3CCE - chains P and 0 of the 31 polymer chains in the assembly; structure by X-ray diffraction, 2.75 A resolution.

== Chain P ==
Molecule: 50S ribosomal protein L19e
From: Haloarcula marismortui
UniProtKB: P14119 (RL19_HALMA); residues 0-148 here correspond to UniProt positions 1-149 (UniProt number = residue number + 1)
Amino-acid sequence (149 residues; numbered 0 to 148; the number before each row is that of its first residue; numbering starts at 0):
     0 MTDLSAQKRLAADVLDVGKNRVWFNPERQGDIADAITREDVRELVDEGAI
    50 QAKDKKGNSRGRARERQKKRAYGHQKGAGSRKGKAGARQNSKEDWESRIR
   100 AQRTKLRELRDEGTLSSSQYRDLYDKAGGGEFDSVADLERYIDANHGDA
Disordered / not traced: 0, 144-148

== Chain 0 ==
Molecule: 23S ribosomal RNA
From: Haloarcula marismortui
Notes: engineered mutation(s): G2099A, U2535A
Sequence (2923 nucleotides; row label = number of the first residue in the row):
     1 GUUGGCUACUAUGCCAGCUGGUGGAUUGCUCGGCUCAGGCGCUGAUGAAG
    51 GACGUGCCAAGCUGCGAUAAGCUGUGGGGAGCCGCACGGAGGCGAAGAAC
   101 CACAGAUUUCCGAAUGAGAAUCUCUCUAACAAUUGCUUCGCGCAAUGAGG
   151 AACCCCGAGAACUGAAACAUCUCAGUAUCGGGAGGAACAGAAAACGCAAC
   201 GUGAUGUCGUUAGUAACCGCGAGUGAACGCGAUACAGCCCAAACCGAAGC
   251 CCUCACGGGCAAUGUGGUGUCAGGGCUACCUCUCAUCAGCCGACCGUCUU
   301 CACGAAGUCUCUUGGAAUAGAGCGUGAUACAGGGUGACAACCCCGUACUG
   351 AAGACCAGUACGCUGUGCGGUAGUGCCAGAGUAGCGGGGGUUGGAUAUCC
   401 CUCGCGAAUAACGCAGGCAUCGACUGCGAAGGCUAAACACAACCUGAGAC
   451 CGAUAGUGAACAAGUAGUGUGAACGAACGCUGCAAAGUACCCUCAGAAGG
   501 GAGGCGAAAUAGAGCAUGAAAUCAGUUGGCGAUCGAGCGACAGGGCAUAC
   551 AAGGUCCCUUGACGAAUGACCGAGACGCGAGUCUCCAGUAAGACUCACGG
   601 GAAGCCGAUGUUCUGUCGUACGUUUUGAAAAACGAGCCAGGGAGUGUGUC
   651 UGUAUGGCAAGUCUAACCGGAGUAUCCGGGGAGGCACAGGGAAACCGACA
   701 UGGCCGCAGGGCUUUGCCCGAGGGCCGCCGUCUUCAAGGGCGGGGAGCCA
   751 UGUGGACACGACCCGAAUCCGGACGAUCUACGCAUGGACAAGAUGAAGCG
   801 UGCCGAAAGGCACGUGGAAGUCUGUUAGAGUUGGUGUCCUACAAUACCCU
   851 CUCGUGAUCUAUGUGUAGGGGUGAAAGGCCCAUCGAGUCCGGCAACAGCU
   901 GGUUCCAAUCGAAACAUGUCGAAGCAUGACCUCCGCCGAGGUAGUCUGUG
   951 AGGUAGAGCGACCGAUUGGUGUGUCCGCCUCCGAGAGGAGUCGGCACACC
  1001 UGUCAAACUCCAAACUUACAGACGCUGUUUGACGCGGGGAUUCCGGUGCG
  1051 CGGGGUAAGCCUGUGUACCAGGAGGGGAACAACCCAGAGAUAGGUUAAGG
  1101 UCCCCAAGUGUGGAUUAAGUGUAAUCCUCUGAAGGUGGUCUCGAGCCCUA
  1151 GACAGCCGGGAGGUGAGCUUAGAAGCAGCUACCCUCUAAGAAAAGCGUAA
  1201 CAGCUUACCGGCCGAGGUUUGAGGCGCCCAAAAUGAUCGGGACUCAAAUC
  1251 CACCACCGAGACCUGUCCGUACCACUCAUACUGGUAAUCGAGUAGAUUGG
  1301 CGCUCUAAUUGGAUGGAAGCAGGGGCGAGAGCUCCUGUGGACCGAUUAGU
  1351 GACGAAAAUCCUGGCCAUAGUAGCAGCGAUAGUCGGGUGAGAACCCCGAC
  1401 GGCCUAAUGGAUAAGGGUUCCUCAGCACUGCUGAUCAGCUGAGGGUUAGC
  1451 CGGUCCUAAGUCUCACCGCAACUCGACUGAGACGAAAUGGGAAACAGGUU
  1501 AAUAUUCCUGUGCCAUCAUGCAGUGAAAGUUGACGCCCUGGGGUCGAUCA
  1551 CGCCGGGCAUUCGCCCGGUCGAACCGUCCAACUCCGUGGAAGCCGUAAUG
  1601 GCAGGAAGCGGACGAACGGCGGCAUAGGGAAACGUGAUUCAACCUGGGGC
  1651 CCAUGAAAAGACGAGCAUGAUGUCCGUACCGAGAACCGACACAGGUGUCC
  1701 AUGGCGGCGAAAGCCAAGGCCUGUCGGGAGCAACCAACGUUAGGGAAUUC
  1751 GGCAAGUUAGUCCCGUACCUUCGGAAGAAGGGAUGCCUGCUCCGGAACGG
  1801 AGCAGGUCGCAGUGACUCGGAAGCUCGGACUGUCUAGUAACAACAUAGGU
  1851 GACCGCAAAUCCGCAAGGACUCGUACGGUCACUGAAUCCUGCCCAGUGCA
  1901 GGUAUCUGAACACCUCGUACAAGAGGACGAAGGACCUGUCAACGGCGGGG
  1951 GUAACUAUGACCCUCUUAAGGUAGCGUAGUACCUUGCCGCAUCAGUAGCG
  2001 GCUUGCAUGAAUGGAUUAACCAGAGCUUCACUGUCCCAACGUUGGGCCCG
  2051 GUGAACUGUACAUUCCAGUGCGGAGUCUGGAGACACCCAGGGGGAAGCAA
  2101 AGACCCUAUGGAGCUUUACUGCAGGCUGUCGCUGAGACGUGGUCGCCGAU
  2151 GUGCAGCAUAGGUAGGAGUCGUUACAGAGGUACCCGCGCUAGCGGGCCAC
  2201 CCAGACAACAGUGAAAUACUACCCGUCGGUGACUGCGACUCUCACUCCGG
  2251 GAGGAGGACACCGAUAGCCGGGCAGUUUGACUGGGGCGGUACGCGCUCGA
  2301 AAAGAUAUCGAGCGCGCCCUAUGGUCAUCUCAGCCGGGACAGAGACCCGG
  2351 CGAAGAGUGCAAGAGCAAAAGAUGACUUGACAGUGUUCUUCCCAACGAGG
  2401 AACGCUGACGCGAAAGCGUGGUCUAGCGAACCAAUUAGCCUGCUUGAUGC
  2451 GGGCAAUUGAUGACAGAAAAGCUACCCUAGGGAUAACAGAGUCGUCACUC
  2501 GCAAGAGCACAUAUCGACCGAGUGGCUUGCUACCACGAUGUCGGUUCCCU
  2551 CCAUCCUGCCCGUGCAGAAGCGGGCAAGGGUGAGGUUGUUCGCCUAUUAA
  2601 AGGAGGUCGUGAGCUGGGUUUAGACCGUCGUGAGACAGGUCGGCUGCUAU
  2651 CUACUGGGUGUGUAAUGGUGUCUGACAAGAACGACCGUAUAGUACGAGAG
  2701 GAACUACGGUUGGUGGCCACUGGUGUACCGGUUGUUCGAGAGAGCACGUG
  2751 CCGGGUAGCCACGCCACACGGGGUAAGAGCUGAACGCAUCUAAGCUCGAA
  2801 ACCCACUUGGAAAAGAGACACCGCCGAGGUCCCGCGUACAAGACGCGGUC
  2851 GAUAGACUCGGGGUGUGCGCGUCGAGGUAACGAGACGUUAAGCCCACGAG
  2901 CACUAACAGACCAAAGCCAUCAU
Disordered / not traced: 1-9, 126-127, 715, 971-998, 1560, 1952-1963, 2137-2236, 2339-2343, 2665-2666, 2915-2923
Modified / non-standard residues: 1MA (6-hydro-1-methyladenosine-5'-monophosphate) at position 628, OMU (o2'-methyluridine 5'-monophosphate) at position 2587, OMG (o2'-methylguanosine-5'-monophosphate) at position 2588, UR3 (3-methyluridine-5'-monophoshate) at position 2619, PSU (pseudouridine-5'-monophosphate) at position 2621
Bound ions: Mg2+ site 1 near G28 (its only coordinating residue here); Na+ site 1: C40, G41; Na+ site 2: A45, U146, G147; Na+ site 3: G56, A59, G61; Sr2+ site 1 near C85 (its only coordinating residue here); Sr2+ site 2: A86, C87 (shared with 1 residue of chain T); Na+ site 4 near U108 (its only coordinating residue here); Mg2+ site 2 near U115 (its only coordinating residue here); Na+ site 5: C141, G142; Sr2+ site 3: G147 (shared with 1 residue of chain M); Mg2+ site 3: C162, U2276; K+ site 1: C162, U163, U172; 73 more Mg2+ sites not listed; 57 more Na+ sites not listed; 57 more Sr2+ sites not listed; 1 more K+ sites not listed

== Chain P / chain 0 interface ==
Pairs across the interface - 171 pairs, chain P then chain 0:
  Thr-1(P) / G1387(0)  hydrogen bond to the sugar
  Thr-1(P) / U1388(0)  hydrogen bond to the sugar
  Thr-1(P) / C1396(0)  hydrogen bond to the sugar
  Asp-2(P) / C1396(0)  sugar contact
  Leu-3(P) / C1396(0)  hydrogen bond to the sugar
  Leu-3(P) / C1397(0)  sugar contact
  Ala-5(P) / U1422(0)  phosphate contact
  Lys-7(P) / C1397(0)  salt bridge to the phosphate
  Lys-7(P) / G1398(0)  salt bridge to the phosphate
  Arg-8(P) / A1501(0)  hydrogen bond to the sugar
  Arg-8(P) / A1502(0)  salt bridge to the phosphate
  Leu-9(P) / A1501(0)  phosphate contact
  Leu-9(P) / A1502(0)  phosphate contact
  Gly-17(P) / G1718(0)  hydrogen bond to the phosphate
  Gly-17(P) / G1719(0)  phosphate contact
  Lys-18(P) / G1719(0)  hydrogen bond to the phosphate
  Asn-19(P) / G1719(0)  hydrogen bond to the phosphate
  Asn-19(P) / C1720(0)  hydrogen bond to the phosphate
  Arg-20(P) / G1718(0)  salt bridge to the phosphate
  Val-21(P) / G1398(0)  phosphate contact
  Trp-22(P) / G1398(0)  hydrogen bond to the phosphate
  Trp-22(P) / A1399(0)  phosphate contact
  Phe-23(P) / C1397(0)  hydrogen bond to the sugar
  Phe-23(P) / G1398(0)  hydrogen bond to the phosphate
  Pro-25(P) / C1397(0)  sugar contact
  Pro-25(P) / G1398(0)  sugar contact
  Gln-28(P) / G1386(0)  hydrogen bond to the base
  Gln-28(P) / G1387(0)  hydrogen bond to the sugar
  Gln-28(P) / C1397(0)  sugar contact
  Ile-35(P) / A1501(0)  sugar contact
  Thr-36(P) / A1501(0)  phosphate contact
  Arg-37(P) / U1500(0)  phosphate contact
  Arg-37(P) / A1501(0)  hydrogen bond to the phosphate
  Arg-37(P) / A1502(0)  salt bridge to the phosphate
  Arg-41(P) / U1499(0)  salt bridge to the phosphate
  Arg-41(P) / U1500(0)  salt bridge to the phosphate
  Lys-52(P) / A1399(0)  salt bridge to the phosphate
  Asp-53(P) / G1556(0)  sugar contact
  Lys-54(P) / A1717(0)  phosphate contact
  Lys-55(P) / C1715(0)  hydrogen bond to the sugar
  Lys-55(P) / A1716(0)  salt bridge to the phosphate
  Lys-55(P) / A1717(0)  hydrogen bond to the phosphate
  Lys-55(P) / U2736(0)  hydrogen bond to the sugar
  Lys-55(P) / C2737(0)  sugar contact
  Gly-56(P) / C1566(0)  phosphate contact
  Gly-56(P) / G1567(0)  phosphate contact
  Gly-56(P) / A1716(0)  sugar contact
  Gly-56(P) / C2737(0)  phosphate contact
  Asn-57(P) / C1566(0)  phosphate contact
  Asn-57(P) / G1703(0)  base contact
  Asn-57(P) / G1704(0)  hydrogen bond to the base
  Asn-57(P) / C1715(0)  hydrogen bond to the sugar
  Asn-57(P) / A1716(0)  sugar contact
  Asn-57(P) / C2737(0)  phosphate contact
  Ser-58(P) / C1565(0)  hydrogen bond to the sugar
  Ser-58(P) / C1566(0)  phosphate contact
  Ser-58(P) / C2737(0)  hydrogen bond to the phosphate
  Ser-58(P) / G2738(0)  sugar contact
  Arg-59(P) / U1548(0)  hydrogen bond to the phosphate
  Arg-59(P) / C1549(0)  salt bridge to the phosphate
  Arg-59(P) / C1565(0)  phosphate contact
  Arg-59(P) / C1566(0)  hydrogen bond to the phosphate
  Arg-59(P) / G1704(0)  hydrogen bond to the phosphate
  Arg-59(P) / C1705(0)  salt bridge to the phosphate
  Gly-60(P) / C1565(0)  phosphate contact
  Arg-61(P) / U2736(0)  salt bridge to the phosphate
  Arg-61(P) / C2737(0)  salt bridge to the phosphate
  Arg-61(P) / G2738(0)  hydrogen bond to the phosphate
  Arg-61(P) / A2739(0)  salt bridge to the phosphate
  Arg-63(P) / C1549(0)  salt bridge to the phosphate
  Arg-63(P) / C1565(0)  salt bridge to the phosphate
  Arg-63(P) / C1566(0)  salt bridge to the phosphate
  Arg-65(P) / C1705(0)  hydrogen bond to the phosphate
  Arg-65(P) / G1706(0)  salt bridge to the phosphate
  Arg-65(P) / U2735(0)  salt bridge to the phosphate
  Gln-66(P) / C1798(0)  hydrogen bond to the sugar
  Lys-68(P) / C1787(0)  phosphate contact
  Arg-69(P) / G1706(0)  salt bridge to the phosphate
  Arg-69(P) / G1707(0)  salt bridge to the phosphate
  Ala-70(P) / C1798(0)  phosphate contact
  Tyr-71(P) / G1789(0)  base contact
  Tyr-71(P) / C1790(0)  hydrogen bond to the base
  Gly-72(P) / C1790(0)  base contact
  Gly-72(P) / G1802(0)  base contact
  His-73(P) / U1788(0)  hydrogen bond to the base
  His-73(P) / G1789(0)  hydrogen bond to the base
  His-73(P) / C1790(0)  base contact
  Gln-74(P) / C1786(0)  phosphate contact
  Gln-74(P) / C1787(0)  hydrogen bond to the phosphate
  Lys-75(P) / G1800(0)  salt bridge to the phosphate
  Gly-76(P) / G1785(0)  phosphate contact
  Ala-77(P) / G1760(0)  hydrogen bond to the base
  Ala-77(P) / U1761(0)  base contact
  Ala-77(P) / U1784(0)  sugar contact
  Ala-77(P) / G1785(0)  hydrogen bond to the phosphate
  Gly-78(P) / G1760(0)  base contact
  Gly-78(P) / U1784(0)  hydrogen bond to the phosphate
  Gly-78(P) / G1785(0)  hydrogen bond to the phosphate
  Gly-78(P) / U1813(0)  phosphate contact
  Arg-80(P) / G1760(0)  hydrogen bond to the base
  Arg-80(P) / U1761(0)  sugar contact
  Arg-80(P) / A1801(0)  salt bridge to the phosphate
  Arg-80(P) / G1802(0)  salt bridge to the phosphate
  Lys-81(P) / G1707(0)  phosphate contact
  Lys-81(P) / C1708(0)  hydrogen bond to the phosphate
  Lys-81(P) / G1760(0)  hydrogen bond to the sugar
  Lys-81(P) / U1761(0)  sugar contact
  Lys-81(P) / U1813(0)  sugar contact
  Lys-81(P) / U1817(0)  hydrogen bond to the base
  Gly-82(P) / G1707(0)  phosphate contact
  Gly-82(P) / C1708(0)  hydrogen bond to the phosphate
  Gly-82(P) / U1761(0)  sugar contact
  Lys-83(P) / G792(0)  sugar contact
  Lys-83(P) / A793(0)  sugar contact
  Lys-83(P) / U1761(0)  sugar contact
  Lys-83(P) / C1762(0)  salt bridge to the phosphate
  Ala-84(P) / U1761(0)  phosphate contact
  Ala-84(P) / C1762(0)  hydrogen bond to the phosphate
  Gly-85(P) / A793(0)  hydrogen bond to the phosphate
  Ala-86(P) / G792(0)  sugar contact
  Ala-86(P) / A793(0)  hydrogen bond to the phosphate
  Ala-86(P) / C1708(0)  sugar contact
  Arg-87(P) / C1708(0)  salt bridge to the phosphate
  Arg-87(P) / G1800(0)  salt bridge to the phosphate
  Arg-87(P) / A1801(0)  salt bridge to the phosphate
  Gln-88(P) / G1799(0)  base contact
  Gln-88(P) / G1800(0)  hydrogen bond to the sugar
  Lys-91(P) / G816(0)  salt bridge to the phosphate
  Lys-91(P) / G817(0)  salt bridge to the phosphate
  Lys-91(P) / A1597(0)  hydrogen bond to the base
  Trp-94(P) / U815(0)  sugar contact
  Trp-94(P) / A1597(0)  hydrogen bond to the sugar
  Trp-94(P) / A1598(0)  phosphate contact
  Glu-95(P) / G1540(0)  phosphate contact
  Glu-95(P) / A1597(0)  sugar contact
  Ser-96(P) / G1794(0)  hydrogen bond to the sugar
  Ser-96(P) / A1796(0)  base contact
  Arg-97(P) / C1793(0)  sugar contact
  Ile-98(P) / A1597(0)  sugar contact
  Arg-99(P) / G1540(0)  hydrogen bond to the phosphate
  Arg-99(P) / G1541(0)  salt bridge to the phosphate
  Arg-99(P) / A1597(0)  salt bridge to the phosphate
  Ala-100(P) / G1794(0)  phosphate contact
  Ala-100(P) / G1795(0)  phosphate contact
  Arg-102(P) / U1596(0)  hydrogen bond to the base
  Arg-102(P) / A1597(0)  salt bridge to the phosphate
  Arg-102(P) / A1598(0)  salt bridge to the phosphate
  Arg-109(P) / C1594(0)  salt bridge to the phosphate
  Arg-109(P) / G1595(0)  salt bridge to the phosphate
  Ser-116(P) / C1593(0)  phosphate contact
  Ser-116(P) / C1594(0)  phosphate contact
  Ser-117(P) / C1593(0)  phosphate contact
  Tyr-119(P) / C1594(0)  phosphate contact
  Tyr-119(P) / G1595(0)  hydrogen bond to the phosphate
  Arg-120(P) / C1593(0)  base contact
  Arg-120(P) / C1594(0)  salt bridge to the phosphate
  Arg-120(P) / G1595(0)  hydrogen bond to the base
  Tyr-123(P) / G1595(0)  base contact
  Tyr-123(P) / U1596(0)  hydrogen bond to the phosphate
  Asp-124(P) / U801(0)  sugar contact
  Lys-125(P) / U801(0)  phosphate contact
  Lys-125(P) / G802(0)  phosphate contact
  Gly-127(P) / G800(0)  sugar contact
  Gly-128(P) / G800(0)  hydrogen bond to the base
  Gly-128(P) / U801(0)  sugar contact
  Glu-130(P) / U801(0)  hydrogen bond to the sugar
  Glu-130(P) / G802(0)  sugar contact
  Ser-133(P) / C1793(0)  phosphate contact
  Ser-133(P) / G1794(0)  phosphate contact
  Val-134(P) / G1794(0)  hydrogen bond to the phosphate
  Ala-135(P) / C1793(0)  phosphate contact
Also at the interface, not in a pair above, chain P (84 interface residues in all): Ser-4, Val-16, Asn-24, Glu-38, Ala-62, Ser-79, Arg-106, Gly-129
Also at the interface, not in a pair above, chain 0 (79 interface residues in all): G814, C1395, C1421, C1436, U1539, A1783, C1816

== Summary ==
84 residues of chain P face 79 of chain 0 across their interface; the contacts include 56 hydrogen bonds and
37 salt bridges. Among the polar pairs are Gln-28(P)/G1386(0), Asn-57(P)/G1704(0) and Tyr-71(P)/C1790(0). The
Sr2+ site 2 is built by A86(0) and C87(0).
Here chain P is 50S ribosomal protein L19e and chain 0 is 23S ribosomal RNA, both from Haloarcula marismortui.
Entry 3CCE (Structure of Anisomycin resistant 50S Ribosomal Subunit: 23S rRNA mutation U2535A) was determined
by X-ray diffraction together with 3CC2, 3CC4, 3CC7, 3CCJ, 3CCL, 3CCM and 6 further entries from the same
study.
